4HKK - chains A and B; structure by X-ray diffraction, 1.95 A resolution.

[Chain A]
Name: Tankyrase-2
From: Homo sapiens
Notes: EC 2.4.2.30; fragment: C-terminal fragment
UniProtKB: Q9H2K2 (TNKS2_HUMAN); residues 946-1113 here = UniProt positions 946-1113
Sequence (191 residues; numbered 923 to 1113; the number before each row is that of its first residue):
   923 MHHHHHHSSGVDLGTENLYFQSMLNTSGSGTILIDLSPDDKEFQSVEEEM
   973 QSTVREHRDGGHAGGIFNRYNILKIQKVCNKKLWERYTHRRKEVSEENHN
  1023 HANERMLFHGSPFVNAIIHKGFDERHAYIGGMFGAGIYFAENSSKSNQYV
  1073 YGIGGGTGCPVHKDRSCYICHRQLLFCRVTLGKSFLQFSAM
Not modelled in the structure: 923-951
Construct notes: expression tag (923-945)
Curated features (UniProtKB/Swiss-Prot):
  - binding site (Zn(2+)): C1081, H1084, C1089, C1092
Metal / ion sites: Zn2+: C1081, H1084, C1089, C1092
Small-molecule neighbours: Apigenin (AGI; 5,7-dihydroxy-2-(4-hydroxyphenyl)-4H-chromen-4-one): F1030, H1031, G1032, S1033, F1035, H1048, A1049, Y1050, Y1060, F1061, A1062, K1067, S1068, Y1071, I1075

[Chain B]
Name: Tankyrase-2
From: Homo sapiens
Notes: EC 2.4.2.30; fragment: C-terminal fragment
UniProtKB: Q9H2K2 (TNKS2_HUMAN); numbering as in UniProt (aligned over 1114-1162)
Sequence (49 residues; row label = number of the first residue in the row):
  1114 KMAHSPPGHHSVTGRPSVNGLALAEYVIYRGEQAYPEYLITYQIMRPEG
Not modelled in the structure: 1114, 1162

[Chain A / chain B interface]
Residue-residue contacts (159; chain A residue first):
  L958(A) - Y1151(B)  hydrophobic
  E964(A) - Y1151(B)  hydrogen bond
  V968(A) - Y1151(B)  hydrophobic
  V968(A) - I1153(B)  hydrophobic
  M972(A) - I1153(B)  hydrophobic
  M972(A) - Y1155(B)  hydrophobic
  R977(A) - N1132(B)
  R977(A) - L1134(B)
  R977(A) - A1135(B)
  G986(A) - I1157(B)
  I988(A) - M1158(B)
  I988(A) - P1160(B)
  F989(A) - I1157(B)  hydrophobic
  F989(A) - M1158(B)
  N990(A) - P1160(B)
  R991(A) - M1158(B)  hydrogen bond (backbone-backbone)
  Y992(A) - Y1155(B)  hydrophobic
  Y992(A) - Q1156(B)
  Y992(A) - I1157(B)  hydrophobic
  Y992(A) - M1158(B)
  N993(A) - Y1155(B)
  N993(A) - Q1156(B)  hydrogen bond (backbone-backbone)
  N993(A) - M1158(B)
  I994(A) - T1154(B)
  L995(A) - T1154(B)  hydrogen bond (backbone-backbone)
  L995(A) - Y1155(B)
  K996(A) - L1152(B)
  K996(A) - I1153(B)
  K996(A) - T1154(B)  hydrogen bond (backbone-backbone)
  I997(A) - L1152(B)
  Q998(A) - E1150(B)
  Q998(A) - Y1151(B)
  Q998(A) - L1152(B)  hydrogen bond (backbone-backbone)
  K999(A) - E1150(B)
  K999(A) - Y1151(B)
  V1000(A) - Y1148(B)  hydrogen bond (backbone-side chain)
  V1000(A) - P1149(B)
  V1000(A) - E1150(B)  hydrogen bond (backbone-backbone)
  C1001(A) - Y1148(B)
  N1002(A) - Y1148(B)  hydrogen bond (backbone-side chain)
  L1005(A) - Y1148(B)
  W1006(A) - Y1148(B)
  W1006(A) - E1150(B)
  R1008(A) - E1145(B)
  Y1009(A) - E1145(B)
  Y1009(A) - Q1146(B)
  Y1009(A) - A1147(B)
  Y1009(A) - Y1148(B)  hydrophobic
  R1012(A) - H1123(B)
  R1012(A) - R1143(B)
  R1012(A) - E1145(B)
  R1012(A) - Q1146(B)  hydrogen bond
  V1016(A) - H1123(B)
  V1016(A) - Q1146(B)
  E1019(A) - H1123(B)  salt bridge
  R1027(A) - Y1139(B)  hydrogen bond
  L1029(A) - Y1139(B)  hydrophobic
  V1036(A) - L1152(B)  hydrophobic
  F1044(A) - G1144(B)
  F1044(A) - A1147(B)  hydrophobic
  E1046(A) - M1115(B)
  F1055(A) - G1127(B)
  F1055(A) - V1140(B)  hydrophobic
  F1055(A) - Y1142(B)  hydrogen bond (backbone-side chain)
  A1057(A) - M1115(B)
  A1057(A) - A1116(B)  hydrogen bond (backbone-backbone)
  A1057(A) - Y1142(B)
  G1058(A) - V1140(B)
  G1058(A) - I1141(B)
  G1058(A) - Y1142(B)
  I1059(A) - Y1139(B)
  I1059(A) - V1140(B)
  I1059(A) - I1141(B)  hydrogen bond (backbone-backbone)
  I1059(A) - G1144(B)
  Y1060(A) - Y1139(B)
  Y1060(A) - V1140(B)  hydrophobic
  F1061(A) - E1138(B)
  F1061(A) - Y1139(B)  hydrogen bond (backbone-backbone)
  F1061(A) - I1141(B)  hydrophobic
  F1061(A) - A1147(B)  hydrophobic
  A1062(A) - A1137(B)
  E1063(A) - L1136(B)
  E1063(A) - A1137(B)  hydrogen bond (backbone-backbone)
  E1063(A) - Y1139(B)  hydrogen bond
  N1064(A) - A1135(B)
  N1064(A) - L1136(B)  hydrogen bond (side chain-backbone)
  K1067(A) - E1138(B)
  N1069(A) - Y1155(B)  hydrogen bond
  N1069(A) - I1157(B)
  V1072(A) - Y1155(B)
  S1088(A) - I1157(B)
  C1089(A) - I1157(B)
  Y1090(A) - Q1156(B)
  Y1090(A) - I1157(B)
  Y1090(A) - M1158(B)
  Y1090(A) - R1159(B)
  I1091(A) - Q1156(B)  hydrogen bond (backbone-side chain)
  C1092(A) - Q1156(B)
  H1093(A) - Y1155(B)
  H1093(A) - Q1156(B)
  R1094(A) - I1153(B)
  R1094(A) - T1154(B)
  R1094(A) - Y1155(B)  hydrogen bond (backbone-backbone)
  R1094(A) - I1157(B)
  Q1095(A) - L1152(B)
  Q1095(A) - I1153(B)
  Q1095(A) - T1154(B)  hydrogen bond
  Q1095(A) - Y1155(B)
  L1096(A) - Y1151(B)
  L1096(A) - L1152(B)
  L1096(A) - I1153(B)  hydrogen bond (backbone-backbone)
  L1096(A) - Y1155(B)  hydrophobic
  L1097(A) - P1149(B)  hydrophobic
  L1097(A) - Y1151(B)
  L1097(A) - L1152(B)  hydrophobic
  F1098(A) - E1150(B)  hydrogen bond (backbone-backbone)
  F1098(A) - Y1151(B)  hydrogen bond (backbone-backbone)
  F1098(A) - I1153(B)  hydrophobic
  C1099(A) - Y1148(B)
  C1099(A) - P1149(B)  hydrophobic
  R1100(A) - A1147(B)
  R1100(A) - Y1148(B)  hydrogen bond (backbone-backbone)
  R1100(A) - E1150(B)  salt bridge
  V1101(A) - I1141(B)  hydrophobic
  V1101(A) - Q1146(B)
  T1102(A) - I1141(B)
  T1102(A) - Q1146(B)  hydrogen bond (backbone-side chain)
  L1103(A) - H1123(B)
  L1103(A) - S1124(B)  hydrogen bond (backbone-side chain)
  L1103(A) - Y1139(B)  hydrophobic
  G1104(A) - H1123(B)
  K1105(A) - G1121(B)
  K1105(A) - H1122(B)
  K1105(A) - H1123(B)  hydrogen bond (backbone-backbone)
  K1105(A) - S1124(B)
  S1106(A) - H1122(B)
  S1106(A) - S1124(B)  hydrogen bond
  S1106(A) - V1125(B)
  S1106(A) - T1126(B)  hydrogen bond
  F1107(A) - P1119(B)  hydrophobic
  F1107(A) - H1122(B)
  F1107(A) - S1124(B)  hydrogen bond (backbone-backbone)
  F1107(A) - V1125(B)
  F1107(A) - T1126(B)  hydrogen bond (backbone-backbone)
  L1108(A) - T1126(B)
  L1108(A) - R1128(B)
  Q1109(A) - T1126(B)  hydrogen bond (backbone-backbone)
  Q1109(A) - G1127(B)
  Q1109(A) - R1128(B)  hydrogen bond (backbone-backbone)
  F1110(A) - R1128(B)
  S1111(A) - R1128(B)  hydrogen bond (backbone-backbone)
  S1111(A) - P1129(B)
  S1111(A) - S1130(B)  hydrogen bond (backbone-backbone)
  A1112(A) - S1130(B)
  A1112(A) - V1131(B)
  M1113(A) - P1129(B)
  M1113(A) - S1130(B)  hydrogen bond (backbone-backbone)
  M1113(A) - V1131(B)  hydrogen bond (backbone-backbone)
  M1113(A) - N1132(B)  hydrogen bond (backbone-backbone)
Interface residues without a listed pair, chain A (84 interface residues in all): L955, T975, R980, G987, N1020, M1028, F1030, I1039, I1040, D1045, A1049, I1051, G1056

[Overview]
Chain A and chain B form an interface of 84 and 42 residues respectively, with 40 hydrogen bonds and 2 salt
bridges. Among the polar pairs are E1019(A)-H1123(B), R1100(A)-E1150(B) and E964(A)-Y1151(B). Chain A binds
Apigenin. Curated annotation (UniProt) lists 4 Zn2+-binding residues on chain A.
Here chain A is Tankyrase-2 and chain B is Tankyrase-2, both from Homo sapiens. Entry 4HKK (Complex structure
of human tankyrase 2 with apigenin) was determined by X-ray diffraction, deposited together with 4HKI, 4HKN,
4HL5, 4HLF, 4HLG, 4HLH and 3 further entries.
